Entry 7TKF (electron microscopy, 7.10 A resolution (low resolution: residue-level contacts below are approximate; hydrogen-bond / salt-bridge calls are withheld)); this record covers chains 4 and 5 of the 27 polymer chains in the assembly.

Chain 4 (and 5):
Molecule: ATP synthase subunit 9
Source organism: Saccharomyces cerevisiae
Notes: chain 5 of this document is another copy of the same molecule, construct and numbering; everything in this record applies to it too
UniProt: P61829 (ATP9_YEAST); residues 1-76 here = UniProt positions 1-76
Amino-acid sequence (76 residues; row label = number of the first residue in the row):
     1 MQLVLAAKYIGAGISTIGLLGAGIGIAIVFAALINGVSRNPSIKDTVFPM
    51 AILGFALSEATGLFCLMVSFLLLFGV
Not modelled in the structure: 76
Swiss-Prot annotation at these positions:
  - site: Glu-59 (Reversibly protonated during proton transport)
  - modified residue: Met-1 (N-formylmethionine)
  - natural variant: Thr-46 (T46L: In strain: DS400/A3 and KL14-4A), Leu-53 (L53F: In strain: DS400/A3, DS401 and 1 more), Leu-57 (L57V: In oligomycin-resistant mutant and cross-resistance to venturicidin), Cys-65 (C65S: In oligomycin-resistant mutant)

Chain 4 / chain 5 interface:
Contacting residue pairs - 8 pairs, chain 4 then chain 5:
  Gly-11(4) / Tyr-9(5)
  Gly-11(4) / Gly-13(5)
  Ile-14(4) / Gly-13(5)
  Ser-15(4) / Gly-13(5)
  Gly-18(4) / Thr-16(5)
  Gly-18(4) / Leu-20(5)
  Gly-21(4) / Leu-20(5)
  Gly-21(4) / Ile-24(5)
Interface residues without a listed pair, chain 4 (8 interface residues in all): Val-4, Ala-7, Gly-25
Interface residues without a listed pair, chain 5 (8 interface residues in all): Gln-2, Ile-10, Gly-23

In short:
Chain 4 and chain 5 each contribute 8 residues to their interface.
Both chains are ATP synthase subunit 9 (Saccharomyces cerevisiae). Entry 7TKF (Yeast ATP synthase State
2binding(b) with 10 mM ATP backbone model) was determined by electron microscopy (same publication as 7TJS,
7TJT, 7TJU, 7TJV, 7TJW, 7TJX and 30 further entries).
